PDB entry 7WPF | electron microscopy, 2.92 A resolution | chains R and S of the 12 polymer chains in the assembly

== Chain R ==
Molecule: JMB2002 Fab heavy chain
From: Mus musculus
Notes: antibody fragment or engineered binder
Chain sequence (237 residues; row label = number of the first residue in the row):
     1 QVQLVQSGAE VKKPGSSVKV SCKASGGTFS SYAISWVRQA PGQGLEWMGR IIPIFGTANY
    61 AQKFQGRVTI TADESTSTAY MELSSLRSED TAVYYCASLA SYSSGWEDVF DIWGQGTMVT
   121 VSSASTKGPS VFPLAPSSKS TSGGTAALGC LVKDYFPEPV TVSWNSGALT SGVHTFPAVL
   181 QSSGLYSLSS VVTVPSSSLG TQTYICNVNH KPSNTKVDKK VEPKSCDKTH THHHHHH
Unresolved in the structure: 226-237
Disulfide bonds: C22-C96, C150-C206

== Chain S ==
Molecule: JMB2002 Fab light chain
From: Mus musculus
Notes: antibody fragment or engineered binder
Chain sequence (214 residues; each row starts with the number of its first residue):
     1 DIQMTQSPSS LSASVGDRVT ITCRASQGIS SWLAWYQQKP GKAPKLLIYD ASNLETGVPS
    61 RFSGSGSGTD FTFTISSLQP EDIATYYCQQ YDNLPLTFGG GTKVEIKRTV AAPSVFIFPP
   121 SDEQLKSGTA SVVCLLNNFY PREAKVQWKV DNALQSGNSQ ESVTEQDSKD STYSLSSTLT
   181 LSKADYEKHK VYACEVTHQG LSSPVTKSFN RGEC
Unresolved in the structure: 214
Disulfide bonds: C23-C88, C134-C194

== Interface between chain R and chain S ==
Residue-residue contacts (23):
  G44(R) - Y87(S)
  L45(R) - F98(S)  hydrophobic
  Y95(R) - G41(S)  hydrogen bond (side chain-backbone)
  D108(R) - W32(S)
  D108(R) - Y91(S)
  F110(R) - L46(S)  hydrophobic
  W113(R) - A43(S)  hydrophobic
  W113(R) - P44(S)
  F132(R) - Q124(S)
  P133(R) - S121(S)  hydrogen bond (backbone-side chain)
  L134(R) - F118(S)  hydrophobic
  A135(R) - P119(S)
  A135(R) - S121(S)
  K139(R) - E213(S)  salt bridge
  S140(R) - F116(S)
  A147(R) - F116(S)
  A147(R) - F118(S)
  H174(R) - N137(S)
  F176(R) - S162(S)
  F176(R) - T164(S)
  F176(R) - S176(S)
  P177(R) - S162(S)
  V191(R) - F118(S)  hydrophobic
Interface residues without a listed pair, chain R (24 interface residues in all): W47, N59, V109, P136, A146, L151, K219
Interface residues without a listed pair, chain S (26 interface residues in all): Y36, Y49, L94, L96, E123, V133, L135, V163

== Summary ==
24 residues of chain R and 26 residues of chain S are in contact; the contacts include 2 hydrogen bonds and 1
salt bridge. Among the polar pairs are K139(R)-E213(S), Y95(R)-G41(S) and P133(R)-S121(S).
Chain R is JMB2002 Fab heavy chain and chain S is JMB2002 Fab light chain, both from Mus musculus; the
structure, SARS-CoV-2 Omicron Variant S Trimer complexed with three JMB2002 Fab, was determined by electron
microscopy, deposited together with 7WPA, 7WPB, 7WPC, 7WPD, 7WPE and 7WRV.
